PDB entry 7UZR | X-ray diffraction, 2.70 A resolution | chains A and F of the 6 polymer chains in the assembly

== Chain A ==
Molecule: Cyclic GMP-AMP synthase
From: Mus musculus
Notes: EC 2.7.7.86; fragment: catalytic domain, residues 147-507
UniProt: Q8C6L5 (CGAS_MOUSE); residues 147-507 here = UniProt positions 147-507
Chain sequence (364 residues; each row starts with the number of its first residue):
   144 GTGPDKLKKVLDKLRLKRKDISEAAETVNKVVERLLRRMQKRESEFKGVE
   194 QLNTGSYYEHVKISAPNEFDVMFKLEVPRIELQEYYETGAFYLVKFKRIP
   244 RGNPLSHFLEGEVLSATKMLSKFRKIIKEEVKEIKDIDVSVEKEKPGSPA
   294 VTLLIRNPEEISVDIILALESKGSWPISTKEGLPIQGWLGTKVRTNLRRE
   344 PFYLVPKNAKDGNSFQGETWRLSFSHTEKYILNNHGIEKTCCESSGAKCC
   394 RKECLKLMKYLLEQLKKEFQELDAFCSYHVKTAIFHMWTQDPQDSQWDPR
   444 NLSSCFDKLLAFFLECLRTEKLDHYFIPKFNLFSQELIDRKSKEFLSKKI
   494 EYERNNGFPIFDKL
Not modelled in the structure: 144-148, 240-245, 507
Sequence notes: expression tag (144-146)
UniProt features mapped onto this chain:
  - region: Lys-372 to Lys-395 (DNA-binding)
  - motif: Leu-154 to Leu-159 (Nuclear export signal), Asp-281 to Ser-291 (Nuclear localization signal)
  - binding site (GTP): Thr-197, Asp-307, Arg-364 to Glu-371
  - binding site (ATP): Ser-199, Glu-371, Lys-402, Ser-420 to Lys-424
  - binding site (Mg(2+)): Glu-211, Asp-213, Asp-307
  - binding site (2',3'-cGAMP): Asp-213, Gly-290, Asp-307, Lys-350, Arg-364 to Ser-366
  - binding site (Zn(2+)): His-378, Cys-384, Cys-385, Cys-392
  - site: Arg-241 (Arginine-anchor), Asp-307, Ile-308 (Cleavage)
  - modified residue: Lys-156 (N6-lactoyllysine), Glu-176 (PolyADP-ribosyl glutamic acid), Ser-199 (Phosphoserine), Tyr-201 (Phosphotyrosine), Glu-272 (5-glutamyl polyglutamate), Ser-291 (Phosphoserine), Glu-302 (5-glutamyl glutamate), Lys-372 (N6-acetyllysine), Lys-382 (N6-acetyllysine), Lys-402 (N6-acetyllysine), Ser-420 (Phosphoserine), Lys-491 (N6-methyllysine)
  - lipidation (S-palmitoyl cysteine): Cys-392, Cys-393, Cys-459
  - cross-link (Glycyl lysine isopeptide (Lys-Gly)): Lys-217 (interchain with G-Cter in SUMO), Lys-271 (interchain with G-Cter in ubiquitin), Lys-335 (interchain with G-Cter in SUMO), Lys-372 (interchain with G-Cter in SUMO), Lys-382 (interchain with G-Cter in SUMO), Lys-399 (interchain with G-Cter in ubiquitin), Lys-402 (interchain with G-Cter in ubiquitin), Lys-409 (interchain with G-Cter in ubiquitin), Lys-410 (interchain with G-Cter in ubiquitin), Lys-464 (interchain with G-Cter in SUMO)
  - mutagenesis: Lys-156 (K156Q: Mimics lactylation; knockin mice show higher mortality following HSV-1 infection), Asn-172 (N172K: Induces alteration of the DNA-binding surface and leads to decreased synthesis of cyclic GMP-AMP (cGAMP); when associated with L-180), Glu-176 (E176A: Abolished poly-ADP-ribosylation by PARP1, stimulating interferon production in knockin mice), Arg-180 (R180L: Induces alteration of the DNA-binding surface and leads to decreased synthesis of cyclic GMP-AMP (cGAMP); when associated with K-182), Gly-198 (G198A: Abolishes stimulation of interferon production; when associated with A-199), Ser-199 (S199A: Abolishes stimulation of interferon production; when associated with A-199), Tyr-201 (Y201E: Phosphomimetic mutant; reduced translocation to the nucleus following treatment with etoposide), Glu-211 to Asp-213 (Abolished nucleotidyltransferase activity. Does not affect nuclear localization and tethering to chromatin), Glu-211 (E211A: Abolishes ability to promote type-I interferon production), Asp-213 (D213A: Abolishes ability to promote type-I interferon production), Lys-217 (K217R: Reduced sumoylation), Arg-222 (R222E: Impaired tethering to chromatin, leading to constitutive activation in the absence of DNA), 31 further mutagenesis entries in UniProt
What the authors report for this chain:
  - mutagenesis - E211Q/D213N: abolished catalytic activity
  - specificity-determining residues: His-467 (proposed by the authors, not directly observed)
  - mutagenesis - R364A (33-fold), H467A: decreased catalytic activity on ATP/GTP
  - mutagenesis - H467A (2-fold): increased catalytic activity on GTP/GTP
  - specificity-determining residues: Ile-309, Arg-364
  - mutagenesis - R364A (10-fold): decreased catalytic activity on GTP/GTP
  - mutagenesis - R364A (4-fold): increased catalytic activity on ATP/ATP

== Chain F ==
Molecule: Palindromic DNA18
Sequence (18 nucleotides; numbered 1 to 18; the number before each row is that of its first residue):
     1 ATCTGTACATGTACAGAT

== Interface between chain A and chain F ==
Pairs across the interface - 12 pairs, chain A then chain F:
  Arg-161(A) / DT4(F)  hydrogen bond to the base
  Arg-161(A) / DG5(F)  hydrogen bond to the sugar
  Ser-165(A) / DG5(F)  phosphate contact
  Ser-165(A) / DT6(F)  phosphate contact
  Ala-168(A) / DA7(F)  phosphate contact
  Asn-172(A) / DA7(F)  hydrogen bond to the phosphate
  Asn-196(A) / DC8(F)  hydrogen bond to the phosphate
  Tyr-200(A) / DT6(F)  hydrogen bond to the phosphate
  Tyr-200(A) / DA7(F)  hydrogen bond to the phosphate
  Tyr-201(A) / DA7(F)  phosphate contact
  Tyr-201(A) / DC8(F)  phosphate contact
  Lys-372(A) / DC8(F)  salt bridge to the phosphate
Interface residues without a listed pair, chain A (9 interface residues in all): Ile-164

== Overview ==
Chain A and chain F form an interface of 9 and 5 residues respectively, with 6 hydrogen bonds and 1 salt
bridge. Among the polar pairs are Arg-161(A)/DT4(F), Arg-161(A)/DG5(F) and Asn-172(A)/DA7(F). The paper
reports that R364A and H467A of chain A reduce catalytic activity on ATP/GTP; specificity determinants
His-467(A), Ile-309(A) and Arg-364(A).
Chain A is Cyclic GMP-AMP synthase (Mus musculus) and chain F is Palindromic DNA18; the structure, Structure
of Ternary Complex of cGAS with dsDNA and Bound 5 -pppG(2 ,5 )pG, was determined by X-ray diffraction together
with 7UUX, 7UXW, 7UYQ, 7UYZ, 7V0W, 8EAE and 14 further entries from the same study.
